PDB entry 8IHR | electron microscopy, 2.50 A resolution | chains A and E of the 8 polymer chains in the assembly

# Chain A (and E)
Molecule: Amidohydrolase family protein
Organism: Stenotrophomonas acidaminiphila
Notes: chain E of this document is another copy of the same molecule, construct and numbering; everything in this record applies to it too
UniProt: A0A7L8TXW5 (A0A7L8TXW5_9GAMM); residue numbers follow UniProt; this construct covers 1-427
Amino-acid sequence (427 residues; each row starts with the number of its first residue):
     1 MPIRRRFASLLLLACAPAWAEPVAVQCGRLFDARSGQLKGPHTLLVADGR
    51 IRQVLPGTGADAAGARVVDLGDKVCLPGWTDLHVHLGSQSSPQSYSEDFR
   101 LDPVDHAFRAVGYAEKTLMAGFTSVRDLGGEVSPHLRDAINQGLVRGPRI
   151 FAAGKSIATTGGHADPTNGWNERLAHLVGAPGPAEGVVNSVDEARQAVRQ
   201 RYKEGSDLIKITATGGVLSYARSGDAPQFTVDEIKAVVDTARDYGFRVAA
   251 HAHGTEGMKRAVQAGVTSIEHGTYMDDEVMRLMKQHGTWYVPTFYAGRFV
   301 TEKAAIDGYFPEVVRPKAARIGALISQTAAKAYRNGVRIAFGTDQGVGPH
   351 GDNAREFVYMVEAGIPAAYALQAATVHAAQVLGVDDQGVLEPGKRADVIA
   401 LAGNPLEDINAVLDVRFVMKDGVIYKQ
Unresolved in the structure: 1-21, 58-64
Disulfide bonds: Cys27-Cys75
Modified / non-standard residues: Lys210 (lysine nz-carboxylic acid; KCX)
Metal / ion sites: Zn2+ site 1: His83, His85, Lys210; Zn2+ site 2: Lys210, His251, His271
Residues lining bound ligands: phenylalanine (PHE): His163, Gly216, Val217, Leu218, His251, His253, His271, Thr293, Ala296, Gly297, Val300, Ile321, Gly322, Ile325, Asp344

# Chain A / chain E interface
Residue-residue contacts (33; chain A residue first):
  Tyr95(A) with Arg100(E), hydrogen bond (backbone-side chain)
  Asp98(A) with Asn171(E), hydrogen bond (backbone-side chain)
  Phe99(A) with Phe99(E), hydrophobic; Arg100(E); Gly169(E); Trp170(E); Asn171(E), hydrogen bond (backbone-backbone); Leu174(E), hydrophobic
  Arg100(A) with Tyr95(E), hydrogen bond (side chain-backbone); Asn168(E); Gly169(E); Asn171(E); Tyr220(E)
  Leu101(A) with Asn171(E), hydrogen bond (backbone-side chain)
  Asp102(A) with Asn171(E); Glu172(E), hydrogen bond (side chain-backbone)
  Asn168(A) with Arg100(E)
  Gly169(A) with Phe99(E); Arg100(E)
  Trp170(A) with Phe99(E); Arg173(E)
  Asn171(A) with Asp98(E), hydrogen bond (side chain-backbone); Phe99(E), hydrogen bond (backbone-backbone); Arg100(E); Leu101(E), hydrogen bond (side chain-backbone); Asp102(E)
  Glu172(A) with Asp102(E), hydrogen bond (backbone-side chain)
  Arg173(A) with Trp170(E)
  Leu174(A) with Phe99(E), hydrophobic
  Leu177(A) with Leu177(E); Val178(E), hydrophobic
  Val178(A) with Leu177(E), hydrophobic
  Tyr220(A) with Arg100(E)
Other interface residues (no listed pair), chain A (17 interface residues in all): Glu97

# Overview
The interface between chain A and chain E involves 17 residues on one side and 16 on the other; the contacts
include 10 hydrogen bonds. Polar pairs include Tyr95(A)-Arg100(E), Asp98(A)-Asn171(E) and Leu101(A)-Asn171(E).
Chain A binds phenylalanine. His83(A), His85(A) and Lys210(A) form the Zn2+ site 1.
Chain A and chain E are both Amidohydrolase family protein (Stenotrophomonas acidaminiphila); the structure,
Cryo-EM structure of ochratoxin A-detoxifying amidohydrolase ADH3 in complex with Phe, was determined by
electron microscopy (same publication as 8IHQ, 8IHS and 8J85).
